Entry 5L63 (X-ray diffraction, 2.70 A resolution); this record covers chains H and I of the 28 polymer chains in the assembly.

== Chain H ==
Name: Proteasome subunit beta type-2
From: Saccharomyces cerevisiae (strain ATCC 204508 / S288c)
Notes: EC 3.4.25.1
UniProtKB: P25043 (PSB2_YEAST); residues 1-232 here correspond to UniProt positions 30-261 (UniProt number = residue number + 29)
Amino-acid sequence (232 residues; numbered 1 to 232; the number before each row is that of its first residue):
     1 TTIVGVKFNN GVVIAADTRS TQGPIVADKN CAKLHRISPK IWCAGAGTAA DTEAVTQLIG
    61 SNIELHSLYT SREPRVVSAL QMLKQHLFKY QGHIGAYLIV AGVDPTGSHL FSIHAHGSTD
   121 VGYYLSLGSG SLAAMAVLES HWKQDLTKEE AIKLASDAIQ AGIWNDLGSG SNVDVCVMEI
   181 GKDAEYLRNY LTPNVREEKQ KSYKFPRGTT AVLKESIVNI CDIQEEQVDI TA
Unresolved in the structure: 227-232
Covalent attachments: compound 04C linked to Thr1
Residues lining bound ligands: 04C (1,2,4-trideoxy-4-methyl-2-{[N-(morpholin-4-ylacetyl)-L-alanyl-O-methyl-L-tyrosyl]amino}-1-phenyl-D-xylitol): Arg19, Ser20, Thr21, Gln22, Cys31, Lys33, His35, Gly45, Ala46, Gly47, Thr48, Ala49, Thr52, Glu53, Ser129, Gly168
UniProt features mapped onto this chain:
  - active site: Thr1 (Nucleophile)

== Chain I ==
Name: Proteasome subunit beta type-3
From: Saccharomyces cerevisiae (strain ATCC 204508 / S288c)
Notes: EC 3.4.25.1
UniProtKB: P25451 (PSB3_YEAST); residues 0-204 here correspond to UniProt positions 1-205 (UniProt number = residue number + 1)
Amino-acid sequence (205 residues; each row starts with the number of its first residue; numbering starts at 0):
     0 MSDPSSINGG IVVAMTGKDC VAIACDLRLG SQSLGVSNKF EKIFHYGHVF LGITGLATDV
    60 TTLNEMFRYK TNLYKLKEER AIEPETFTQL VSSSLYERRF GPYFVGPVVA GINSKSGKPF
   120 IAGFDLIGCI DEAKDFIVSG TASDQLFGMC ESLYEPNLEP EDLFETISQA LLNAADRDAL
   180 SGWGAVVYII KKDEVVKRYL KMRQD
Unresolved in the structure: 0
Ion coordination: Mg2+ site 1: Asp177, Ser180; Mg2+ site 2: Asp204 (shared with 3 residues of chain Y)
Residues lining bound ligands: 04C (1,2,4-trideoxy-4-methyl-2-{[N-(morpholin-4-ylacetyl)-L-alanyl-O-methyl-L-tyrosyl]amino}-1-phenyl-D-xylitol): Asp124, Leu125, Ile126
UniProt features mapped onto this chain:
  - modified residue: Ser30 (Phosphoserine)
  - cross-link: Lys69 (Glycyl lysine isopeptide (Lys-Gly) (interchain with G-Cter in ubiquitin))

== Interface between chain H and chain I ==
Pairs across the interface (63):
  Ile25(H) - Asp143(I)
  Ile25(H) - Phe146(I)  hydrophobic
  Val26(H) - Phe146(I)
  Ala27(H) - Asp130(I)
  Ala27(H) - Phe146(I)
  Asp28(H) - Asp130(I)
  Lys29(H) - Glu150(I)  salt bridge
  Thr48(H) - Ile126(I)
  Ala49(H) - Cys128(I)  hydrophobic
  Ala50(H) - Tyr95(I)
  Ala50(H) - Ile126(I)  hydrophobic
  Ala50(H) - Cys128(I)
  Asp51(H) - Tyr95(I)  hydrogen bond
  Asp51(H) - Arg98(I)  salt bridge
  Glu53(H) - Cys128(I)  hydrogen bond
  Glu53(H) - Ile129(I)
  Ala54(H) - Tyr95(I)
  Tyr90(H) - Phe99(I)  hydrophobic
  His93(H) - Arg98(I)  hydrogen bond (backbone-side chain)
  His93(H) - Phe99(I)
  Ile94(H) - Phe99(I)  hydrophobic
  Arg196(H) - Glu150(I)  salt bridge
  Lys199(H) - Glu150(I)
  Lys199(H) - Ser151(I)
  Lys199(H) - Tyr153(I)  hydrogen bond (side chain-backbone)
  Ser202(H) - Glu154(I)  hydrogen bond
  Tyr203(H) - Ser151(I)
  Tyr203(H) - Leu152(I)  hydrophobic
  Lys204(H) - Asp161(I)  salt bridge
  Phe205(H) - Leu152(I)  hydrophobic
  Phe205(H) - Gln168(I)
  Arg207(H) - Glu160(I)  salt bridge
  Arg207(H) - Asp161(I)  salt bridge
  Arg207(H) - Glu164(I)
  Gly208(H) - Glu164(I)  hydrogen bond (backbone-side chain)
  Thr209(H) - Glu164(I)
  Thr210(H) - Glu164(I)  hydrogen bond
  Thr210(H) - Ser167(I)
  Thr210(H) - Gln168(I)  hydrogen bond
  Thr210(H) - Leu199(I)
  Ala211(H) - Leu199(I)
  Ala211(H) - Lys200(I)  hydrogen bond (backbone-backbone)
  Val212(H) - Phe163(I)  hydrophobic
  Val212(H) - Tyr198(I)
  Leu213(H) - Tyr198(I)  hydrogen bond (backbone-backbone)
  Leu213(H) - Leu199(I)
  Leu213(H) - Lys200(I)
  Lys214(H) - Arg197(I)
  Lys214(H) - Tyr198(I)  hydrogen bond (backbone-backbone)
  Glu215(H) - Lys196(I)
  Glu215(H) - Arg197(I)  salt bridge
  Ser216(H) - Val195(I)
  Ser216(H) - Lys196(I)  hydrogen bond (backbone-backbone)
  Ile217(H) - Val194(I)
  Val218(H) - His44(I)
  Val218(H) - Tyr187(I)  hydrophobic
  Val218(H) - Val194(I)  hydrogen bond (backbone-backbone)
  Val218(H) - Lys196(I)
  Asn219(H) - His44(I)
  Ile220(H) - Gly46(I)
  Ile220(H) - Phe49(I)  hydrophobic
  Ile220(H) - Val194(I)  hydrophobic
  Asp222(H) - Lys74(I)  salt bridge
Interface residues without a listed pair, chain H (38 interface residues in all): Gln22, Gly95, Pro206
Interface residues without a listed pair, chain I (38 interface residues in all): His47, Asp124, Leu157, Glu158, Thr165, Leu171

== In short ==
Chain H and chain I each contribute 38 residues to their interface; the contacts include 13 hydrogen bonds and
8 salt bridges. Polar pairs include Lys29(H)-Glu150(I), Asp51(H)-Arg98(I) and Arg196(H)-Glu150(I). Ligands of
chain I: compound 04C. Compound 04C is covalently linked to Thr1(H).
Chain H is Proteasome subunit beta type-2 and chain I is Proteasome subunit beta type-3, both from
Saccharomyces cerevisiae (strain ATCC 204508 / S288c); the structure, Yeast 20S proteasome with human beta5c
(1-138) and human beta6 (97-111; 118-133) in complex with epoxyketone ..., was determined by X-ray diffraction
(same publication as 5L52, 5L54, 5L55, 5L5A, 5L5B, 5L5D and 30 further entries).
